PDB entry 6X2N | electron microscopy, 3.90 A resolution | chains A and P of the 9 polymer chains in the assembly

[Chain A]
Molecule: Transcription-repair-coupling factor
Source organism: Escherichia coli
Notes: EC 3.6.4.-
UniProt: A0A024L3Y3 (A0A024L3Y3_ECOLX); residues 1-1148 here = UniProt positions 1-1148
Amino-acid sequence (1148 residues; numbered 1 to 1148; the number before each row is that of its first residue):
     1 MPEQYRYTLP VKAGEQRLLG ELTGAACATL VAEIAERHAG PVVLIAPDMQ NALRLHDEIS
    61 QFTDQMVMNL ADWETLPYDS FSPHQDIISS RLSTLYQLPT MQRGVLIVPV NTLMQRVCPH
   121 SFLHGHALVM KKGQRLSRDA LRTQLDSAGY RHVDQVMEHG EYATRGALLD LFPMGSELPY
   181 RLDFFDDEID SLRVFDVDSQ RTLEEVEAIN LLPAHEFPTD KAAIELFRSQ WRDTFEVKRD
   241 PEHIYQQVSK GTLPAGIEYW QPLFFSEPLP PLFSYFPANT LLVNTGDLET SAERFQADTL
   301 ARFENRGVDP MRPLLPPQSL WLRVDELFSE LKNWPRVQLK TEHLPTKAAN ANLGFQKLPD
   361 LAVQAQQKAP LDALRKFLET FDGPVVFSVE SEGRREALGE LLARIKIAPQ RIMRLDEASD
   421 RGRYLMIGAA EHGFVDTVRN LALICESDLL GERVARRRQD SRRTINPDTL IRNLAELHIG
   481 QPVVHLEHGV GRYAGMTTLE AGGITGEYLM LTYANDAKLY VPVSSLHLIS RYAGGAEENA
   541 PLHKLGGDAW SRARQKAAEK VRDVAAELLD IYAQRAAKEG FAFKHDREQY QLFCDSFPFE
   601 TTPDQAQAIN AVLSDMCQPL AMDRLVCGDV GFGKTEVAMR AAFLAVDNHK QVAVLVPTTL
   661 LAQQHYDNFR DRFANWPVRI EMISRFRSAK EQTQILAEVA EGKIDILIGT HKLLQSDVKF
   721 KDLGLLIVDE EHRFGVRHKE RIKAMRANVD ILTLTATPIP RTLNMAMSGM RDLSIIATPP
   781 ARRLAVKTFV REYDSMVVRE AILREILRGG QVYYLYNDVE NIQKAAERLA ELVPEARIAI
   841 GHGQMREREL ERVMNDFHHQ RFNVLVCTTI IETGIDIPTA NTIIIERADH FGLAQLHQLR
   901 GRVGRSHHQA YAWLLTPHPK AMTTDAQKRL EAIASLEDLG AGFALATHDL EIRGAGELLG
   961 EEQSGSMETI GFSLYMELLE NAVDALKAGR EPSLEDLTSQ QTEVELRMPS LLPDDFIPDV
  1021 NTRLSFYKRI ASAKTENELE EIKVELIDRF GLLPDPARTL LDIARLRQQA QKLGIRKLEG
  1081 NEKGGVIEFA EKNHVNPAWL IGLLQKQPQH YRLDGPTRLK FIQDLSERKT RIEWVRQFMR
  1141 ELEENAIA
Not modelled in the structure: 1-3, 1148
Small-molecule neighbours: ATP (adenosine-5'-triphosphate): Phe-597, Phe-599, Glu-600, Thr-601, Thr-602, Gln-605, Asp-629, Val-630, Gly-631, Phe-632, Gly-633, Lys-634, Thr-635, Asp-729, Glu-730, Leu-754, Pro-780, Ala-781, Arg-783, Gly-874, Asp-876, Arg-905
From the paper describing this entry:
  - binding site for ATP: Gly-874, Arg-905

[Chain P]
Molecule: 64-nt DNA strand
Sequence (64 nucleotides; row label = number of the first residue in the row):
     1 GGGTATTCGC CGCGTACCTC TCCTAGCCCG CAAGTATCCT ATTCCTTGCA GCGGTGCCGT
    61 TGGG
Not modelled in the structure: 56-64

[Chain A / chain P interface]
Pairs across the interface (29):
  Gln-366(A) with DT46(P), phosphate contact
  Lys-368(A) with DT47(P), phosphate contact
  Ala-553(A) with DG30(P), phosphate contact; DC31(P), phosphate contact
  Arg-554(A) with DC31(P), phosphate contact
  Gln-555(A) with DG30(P), sugar contact
  Lys-556(A) with DG30(P), sugar contact
  Ala-557(A) with DG30(P), hydrogen bond to the phosphate
  Thr-658(A) with DT35(P), phosphate contact; DA36(P), hydrogen bond to the phosphate
  Thr-659(A) with DA36(P), hydrogen bond to the phosphate
  Arg-685(A) with DA36(P), salt bridge to the phosphate; DT37(P), salt bridge to the phosphate
  Thr-710(A) with DA36(P), phosphate contact; DT37(P), hydrogen bond to the phosphate
  His-711(A) with DA36(P), sugar contact
  Lys-712(A) with DT37(P), sugar contact; DC38(P), salt bridge to the phosphate
  Gln-715(A) with DT37(P), sugar contact; DC38(P), sugar contact
  Asn-817(A) with DG34(P), sugar contact
  Val-819(A) with DG34(P), hydrogen bond to the phosphate
  Gly-843(A) with DT35(P), hydrogen bond to the phosphate
  Gln-844(A) with DT35(P), hydrogen bond to the phosphate
  Thr-868(A) with DG34(P), phosphate contact; DT35(P), hydrogen bond to the phosphate
  Thr-869(A) with DG34(P), sugar contact
  Ile-870(A) with DT35(P), sugar contact; DA36(P), phosphate contact
Other interface residues (no listed pair), chain A (26 interface residues in all): Gln-367, Ala-558, Ser-684, Asp-818, His-842
Other interface residues (no listed pair), chain P (12 interface residues in all): DC29, DA33, DC45

[Summary]
Chain A and chain P form an interface of 26 and 12 residues respectively, with 8 hydrogen bonds and 3 salt
bridges. Polar contacts include Ala-557(A)/DG30(P), Thr-658(A)/DA36(P) and Thr-659(A)/DA36(P). Ligands of
chain A: ATP. The paper reports a binding site for ATP at Gly-874(A) and Arg-905(A).
Chain A is Transcription-repair-coupling factor (Escherichia coli) and chain P is a 64-nt DNA strand; the
structure, Mfd-bound E.coli RNA polymerase elongation complex - I state, was determined by electron microscopy
(same publication as 6X26, 6X2F, 6X43, 6X4W, 6X4Y and 6X50).
